PDB entry 7KF9 | electron microscopy, 4.40 A resolution (low resolution: residue-level contacts below are approximate; hydrogen-bond / salt-bridge calls are withheld) | chains G and A of the 12 polymer chains in the assembly

[Chain G]
Molecule: Antibody Fab EBOV-296 heavy chain
Source organism: Homo sapiens
Notes: antibody fragment or engineered binder
Chain sequence (254 residues; row label = number of the first residue in the row; numbers below 1 keep their minus sign (Met-18 is residue -18)):
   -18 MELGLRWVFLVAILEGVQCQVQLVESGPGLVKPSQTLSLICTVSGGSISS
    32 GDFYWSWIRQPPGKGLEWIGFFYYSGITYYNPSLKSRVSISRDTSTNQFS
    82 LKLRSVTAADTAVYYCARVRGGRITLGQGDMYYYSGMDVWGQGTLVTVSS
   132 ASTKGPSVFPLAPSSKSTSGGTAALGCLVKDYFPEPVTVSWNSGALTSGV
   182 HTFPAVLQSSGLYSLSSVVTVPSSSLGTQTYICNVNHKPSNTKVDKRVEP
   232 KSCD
Unresolved in the structure: -18 to 0, 132-235

[Chain A]
Molecule: Virion spike glycoprotein 1
Source organism: Ebola virus
UniProt: A0A1C4HDV6 (A0A1C4HDV6_9MONO); residue numbers follow UniProt; this construct covers 32-309
Chain sequence (313 residues; row label = number of the first residue in the row; numbers below 1 keep their minus sign (Met-3 is residue -3)):
    -3 MDAMKRGLCCVLLLCGAVFVSPSQEIHARFRRGARSIPLGVIHNSTLQVS
    47 DVDKLVCRDKLSSTNQLRSVGLNLEGNGVATDVPSVTKRWGFRSGVPPKV
    97 VNYEAGEWAENCYNLEIKKPDGSECLPAAPDGIRGFPRCRYVHKVSGTGP
   147 CAGDFAFHKEGAFFLYDRLASTVIYRGTTFAEGVVAFLILPQAKKDFFSS
   197 HPLREPVNATEDPSSGYYSTTIRYQATGFGTNETEYLFEVDNLTYVQLES
   247 RFTPQFLLQLNETIYASGKRSNTTGKLIWKVNPEIDTTIGEWAFWETKKN
   297 LTRKIRSEELSFT
Unresolved in the structure: -3 to 31, 187-214, 281-309
Differences from the reference sequence: expression tag (-3 to 31)
Disulfide bonds: Cys121-Cys147
Glycans and other covalent adducts: N-acetylglucosamine (NAG) linked to Asn228, Asn257, Asn268

[How chain G and chain A interact]
Residue-residue contacts - 30 pairs, chain G then chain A:
  Asp33(G) - Lys265(A)
  Arg101(G) - Leu273(A)
  Gly103(G) - Arg266(A)
  Gly103(G) - Asn268(A)
  Arg104(G) - Asn268(A)
  Arg104(G) - Thr269(A)
  Arg104(G) - Leu273(A)
  Thr106(G) - Lys265(A)
  Thr106(G) - Trp275(A)
  Gln109(G) - Thr259(A)
  Gly110(G) - Asn278(A)
  Gly110(G) - Glu280(A)
  Asp111(G) - Arg247(A)
  Asp111(G) - Phe252(A)
  Asp111(G) - Val277(A)
  Asp111(G) - Asn278(A)
  Asp111(G) - Glu280(A)
  Met112(G) - Leu256(A)
  Met112(G) - Trp275(A)
  Met112(G) - Asn278(A)
  Tyr113(G) - Trp275(A)
  Tyr113(G) - Lys276(A)
  Tyr113(G) - Asn278(A)
  Tyr114(G) - Trp275(A)
  Tyr114(G) - Lys276(A)
  Tyr115(G) - Lys265(A)
  Tyr115(G) - Arg266(A)
  Tyr115(G) - Leu273(A)
  Tyr115(G) - Ile274(A)
  Tyr115(G) - Trp275(A)
Other interface residues (no listed pair), chain G (14 interface residues in all): Gly102, Ile105
Other interface residues (no listed pair), chain A (17 interface residues in all): Ile260, Ser267
From the paper, about this interface:
  - epitope / paratope residues, chain G: Met112(G)
  - epitope / paratope residues, chain A: Asn268(A), Trp275(A)
  - hot spots on chain A (mutagenesis) - W275A: abolished binding to Antibody Fab EBOV-296 heavy chain (chain G)

[In short]
The interface between chain G and chain A involves 14 residues on one side and 17 on the other. Covalently
linked N-acetylglucosamine: at Asn228(A), Asn257(A) and Asn268(A). The paper reports that W275A of chain A
abolishes binding to Antibody Fab EBOV-296 heavy chain (chain G); epitope/paratope residues Met112(G) and
Asn268(A) among others.
Here chain G is Antibody Fab EBOV-296 heavy chain (Homo sapiens) and chain A is Virion spike glycoprotein 1
(Ebola virus). Entry 7KF9 (Ebola virus GP (mucin deleted, Makona strain) bound to antibody Fab EBOV-296 and
EBOV-515) was determined by electron microscopy together with 7KEJ, 7KEW and 7KFG from the same study.
